Entry 5S5G (X-ray diffraction, 2.69 A resolution); this record covers chains A and B of the 6 polymer chains in the assembly.

Chain A:
Molecule: Tubulin alpha-1B chain
Organism: Bos taurus
UniProt: P81947 (TBA1B_BOVIN); residue numbers follow UniProt; this construct covers 1-451
Chain sequence (451 residues; row label = number of the first residue in the row):
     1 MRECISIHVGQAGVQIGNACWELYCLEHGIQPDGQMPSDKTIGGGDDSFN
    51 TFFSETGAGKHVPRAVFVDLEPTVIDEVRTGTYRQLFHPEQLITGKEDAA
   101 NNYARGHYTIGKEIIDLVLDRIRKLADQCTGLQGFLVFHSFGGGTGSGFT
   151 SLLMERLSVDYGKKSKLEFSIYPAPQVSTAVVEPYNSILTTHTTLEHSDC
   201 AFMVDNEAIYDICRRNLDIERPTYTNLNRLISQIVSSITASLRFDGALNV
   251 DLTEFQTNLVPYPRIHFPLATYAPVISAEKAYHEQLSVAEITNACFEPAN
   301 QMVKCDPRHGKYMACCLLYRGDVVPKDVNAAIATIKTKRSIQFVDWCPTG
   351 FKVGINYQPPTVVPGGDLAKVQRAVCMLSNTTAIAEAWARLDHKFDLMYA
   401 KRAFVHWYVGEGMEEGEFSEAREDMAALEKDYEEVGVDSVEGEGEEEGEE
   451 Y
Disordered / not traced: 439-451
Bound ions: Ca2+: Asp39, Thr41, Gly44, Glu55
Small-molecule neighbours: GTP (guanosine-5'-triphosphate): Val9, Gly10, Gln11, Ala12, Gln15, Ile16, Asp69, Asp98, Ala99, Ala100, Asn101, Ser140, Gly142, Gly143, Gly144, Thr145, Gly146, Ile171, Pro173, Val177, Ser178, Glu183, Asn206, Tyr224, Leu227, Asn228, Ile231

Chain B:
Molecule: Tubulin beta-2B chain
Organism: Bos taurus
UniProt: Q6B856 (TBB2B_BOVIN); the author numbering skips numbers that UniProt does not, so the offset changes along the chain: 1-42 = UniProt 1-42; 45-360 = UniProt 43-358; 369-455 = UniProt 359-445
Chain sequence (445 residues; row label = number of the first residue in the row; note: 10 numbers in that range are skipped by the numbering (no residue carries them; nothing is unmodelled there)):
     1 MREIVHIQAGQCGNQIGAKFWEVISDEHGIDPTGSYHGDSDL
    45 QLERINVYYNEATGNKYVPRAILVDLEPGTMDSVRSGPFGQIFRPDNFVF
    95 GQSGAGNNWAKGHYTEGAELVDSVLDVVRKESESCDCLQGFQLTHSLGGG
   145 TGSGMGTLLISKIREEYPDRIMNTFSVMPSPKVSDTVVEPYNATLSVHQL
   195 VENTDETYCIDNEALYDICFRTLKLTTPTYGDLNHLVSATMSGVTTCLRF
   245 PGQLNADLRKLAVNMVPFPRLHFFMPGFAPLTSRGSQQYRALTVPELTQQ
   295 MFDSKNMMAACDPRHGRYLTVAAIFRGRMSMKEVDEQMLNVQNKNSSYFV
   345 EWIPNNVKTAVCDIPP
   369 RGLKMSATFIGNSTAIQELFKRISEQFTAMFRRKAFLHWYTGEGMDEMEF
   419 TEAESNMNDLVSEYQQYQDATADEQGEFEEEEGEDEA
Disordered / not traced: 279-280, 438-455
Bound ions: Mg2+: Gln11 (together with GDP); Ca2+: Glu113 (shared with 1 residue of chain C)
Small-molecule neighbours:
  - GDP (guanosine-5'-diphosphate): Gly10, Gln11, Cys12, Gln15, Ile16, Asn101, Ser140, Gly142, Gly143, Gly144, Thr145, Gly146, Ser147, Val171, Pro173, Val177, Asp179, Glu183, Asn206, Leu209, Tyr224, Leu227, Asn228
  - N-(4-methylpyridin-3-yl)acetamide (SZY): Gly100, Asn101, Asn102, Lys105, Trp407

Interface between chain A and chain B:
Contacting residue pairs (53; chain A residue first):
  Gln11(A) - Gln247(B)
  Glu71(A) - Arg2(B)  salt bridge
  Lys96(A) - Asp130(B)  salt bridge
  Lys96(A) - Cys131(B)
  Glu97(A) - Cys131(B)
  Glu97(A) - Arg164(B)  salt bridge
  Asp98(A) - Arg2(B)  salt bridge
  Asp98(A) - Asp251(B)
  Asp98(A) - Lys254(B)  salt bridge
  Ala100(A) - Arg253(B)
  Ala100(A) - Lys254(B)
  Ala100(A) - Val257(B)
  Asn101(A) - Lys254(B)
  Asn101(A) - Asn258(B)
  Arg105(A) - Arg253(B)
  Pro175(A) - Asn349(B)
  Pro175(A) - Lys352(B)
  Ser178(A) - Lys352(B)  hydrogen bond (backbone-side chain)
  Thr179(A) - Gln247(B)
  Thr179(A) - Leu248(B)
  Thr179(A) - Asn258(B)
  Thr179(A) - Lys352(B)
  Ala180(A) - Asn258(B)
  Ala180(A) - Lys352(B)
  Val181(A) - Asn258(B)  hydrogen bond (backbone-side chain)
  Val181(A) - Ile347(B)  hydrophobic
  Val181(A) - Pro348(B)
  Glu220(A) - Lys326(B)
  Arg221(A) - Met325(B)
  Arg221(A) - Asp329(B)  salt bridge
  Lys394(A) - Pro348(B)
  Lys394(A) - Asn349(B)  hydrogen bond
  Leu397(A) - Glu345(B)
  Leu397(A) - Trp346(B)
  Leu397(A) - Pro348(B)  hydrophobic
  Met398(A) - Trp346(B)
  Met398(A) - Pro348(B)
  Lys401(A) - Phe262(B)
  Lys401(A) - Trp346(B)
  Arg402(A) - Phe262(B)
  Ala403(A) - Pro261(B)
  Ala403(A) - Phe262(B)  hydrophobic
  Phe404(A) - Val257(B)
  Phe404(A) - Val260(B)
  Phe404(A) - Pro261(B)  hydrogen bond (backbone-backbone)
  Phe404(A) - Ile347(B)  hydrophobic
  His406(A) - Val260(B)
  His406(A) - Pro261(B)  hydrogen bond (side chain-backbone)
  His406(A) - Phe262(B)
  His406(A) - Pro263(B)
  Trp407(A) - Ala256(B)
  Trp407(A) - Val257(B)
  Trp407(A) - Val260(B)  hydrogen bond (side chain-backbone)
Also at the interface, not in a pair above, chain A (27 interface residues in all): Val182, Tyr210, Tyr224
Also at the interface, not in a pair above, chain B (28 interface residues in all): Asn249, Thr314, Thr353

In short:
27 residues of chain A face 28 of chain B across their interface, with 6 hydrogen bonds and 6 salt bridges.
Among the polar pairs are Glu71(A)-Arg2(B), Lys96(A)-Asp130(B) and Glu97(A)-Arg164(B). Chain A binds GTP.
Ligands of chain B: GDP and N-(4-methylpyridin-3-yl)acetamide.
Here chain A is Tubulin alpha-1B chain and chain B is Tubulin beta-2B chain, both from Bos taurus. Entry 5S5G
(Tubulin-Z1129283193-complex) was determined by X-ray diffraction, deposited together with 5S4L, 5S4M, 5S4N,
5S4O, 5S4P, 5S4Q and 52 further entries.
